8W75 - chains B and C of the 4 polymer chains in the assembly; structure by X-ray diffraction, 2.85 A resolution.

== Chain B (and C) ==
Molecule: FI05204p
Organism: Drosophila melanogaster
Notes: EC 1.1.3.15, 1.1.99.2; chain C of this document is another copy of the same molecule, construct and numbering; everything in this record applies to it too
UniProtKB: Q9VJ28 (Q9VJ28_DROME); numbering as in UniProt (aligned over 41-455)
Chain sequence (415 residues; numbered 41 to 455; the number before each row is that of its first residue):
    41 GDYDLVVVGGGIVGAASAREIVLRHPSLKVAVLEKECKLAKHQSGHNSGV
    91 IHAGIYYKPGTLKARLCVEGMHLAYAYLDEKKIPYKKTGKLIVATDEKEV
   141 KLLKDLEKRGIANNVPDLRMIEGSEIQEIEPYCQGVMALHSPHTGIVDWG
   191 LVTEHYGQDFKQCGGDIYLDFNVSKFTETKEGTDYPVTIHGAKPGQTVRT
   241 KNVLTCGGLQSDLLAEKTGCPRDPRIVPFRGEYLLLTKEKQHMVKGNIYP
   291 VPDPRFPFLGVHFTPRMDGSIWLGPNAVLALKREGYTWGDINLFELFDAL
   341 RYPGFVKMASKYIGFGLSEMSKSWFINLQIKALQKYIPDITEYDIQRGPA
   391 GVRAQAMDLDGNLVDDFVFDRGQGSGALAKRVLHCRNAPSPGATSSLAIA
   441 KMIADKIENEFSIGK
Disordered / not traced: 41, 220-224, 414-416, 421, 454-455 (chain C: 152, 205, 218-224, 227, 243, 413-418, 451, 454-455)
Residues lining bound ligands: FAD (flavin-adenine dinucleotide): Val48, Gly49, Gly50, Gly51, Ile52, Val53, Gly54, Leu73, Glu74, Lys75, Glu76, His82, Gln83, Ser84, His86, Asn87, Ser88, Gly89, Val90, His92, Trp189, Phe211, Asn212, Val213, Cys246, Gly247, Gly248, Gln250, Leu254, Gly271, Tyr273, Pro315, Gly391, Val392, Arg393, Pro431, Gly432, Ala433, Thr434
Reported in the primary citation:
  - binding site for flavin-adenine dinucleotide: Ser88, Val90, His92
  - mutagenesis - A56D, H92A, H92R, H92Y, G110D, Y117C, G175V, G205D, G205V, S251L, R270Q, R270W, Y289A, P290L, H302A: abolished catalytic activity
  - mutagenesis - C77A, S88A, S181Y, K233N, F355C, R393A, A394V: decreased catalytic activity
  - catalytic residues: His92 (proposed by the authors, not directly observed)
  - mutagenesis - K130R, A134P, G150V, E170D, E170G, C173R, A178V, V284E, E324K, H424P: abolished expression
  - mutagenesis - G49D, G51R, G54R, K75E, W189C, C246R, G248A, G248V, S430Y, P431R: abolished binding to flavin-adenine dinucleotide
  - mutagenesis - H92R, H92Y: unchanged binding to flavin-adenine dinucleotide

== Interface between chain B and chain C ==
Pairs across the interface (20; chain B residue first):
  Ala349(B) - Phe365(C)
  Ser350(B) - Phe365(C)
  Ser350(B) - Asn367(C)  hydrogen bond (backbone-side chain)
  Ser350(B) - Leu368(C)
  Lys351(B) - Asn367(C)
  Lys351(B) - Leu368(C)
  Ile353(B) - Ser361(C)
  Ile353(B) - Phe365(C)  hydrophobic
  Ile353(B) - Leu368(C)  hydrophobic
  Leu357(B) - Leu357(C)
  Leu357(B) - Trp364(C)  hydrophobic
  Ser361(B) - Ile353(C)
  Ser361(B) - Leu357(C)
  Trp364(B) - Leu357(C)  hydrophobic
  Phe365(B) - Ala349(C)
  Phe365(B) - Ser350(C)
  Phe365(B) - Ile353(C)  hydrophobic
  Asn367(B) - Ser350(C)  hydrogen bond (side chain-backbone)
  Leu368(B) - Ser350(C)
  Leu368(B) - Ile353(C)  hydrophobic
Interface residues without a listed pair, chain C (10 interface residues in all): Lys351

== In short ==
Chain B and chain C each contribute 10 residues to their interface; the contacts include 2 hydrogen bonds. Its
one hydrogen-bonded contact is Ser350(B)-Asn367(C). Chain B binds flavin-adenine dinucleotide. The paper
reports the catalytic residue His92(B); A56D, H92A and H92R of chain B, among others, abolish catalytic
activity; 42 substitutions were tested in all.
Both chains are FI05204p (Drosophila melanogaster). Entry 8W75 (Structure of Drosophila melanogaster
L-2-hydroxyglutarate dehydrogenase) was determined by X-ray diffraction, deposited together with 8W78 and
8W7F.
